Entry 9EHM (electron microscopy, 4.20 A resolution (low resolution: residue-level contacts below are approximate; hydrogen-bond / salt-bridge calls are withheld)); this record covers chains A and C of the 16 polymer chains in the assembly.

# Chain A
Molecule: HIV-1 BG505 SOSIP gp120, Envelope glycoprotein gp120
Source organism: Human immunodeficiency virus 1
UniProt: Q2N0S5 (Q2N0S5_HV1); the construct lacks a stretch of the UniProt sequence and is renumbered around it, so the offset changes along the chain: 33-136 = UniProt 32-135; 145-185 = UniProt 136-176; 187-309 = UniProt 186-308; 312-321 = UniProt 309-318; 2 more segments
Amino-acid sequence (506 residues; row label = number of the first residue in the row; note: 12 numbers in that range are skipped by the numbering (no residue carries them; nothing is unmodelled there); a row labelled like 185A-185I holds insertion residues (185A, then the next letters in order)):
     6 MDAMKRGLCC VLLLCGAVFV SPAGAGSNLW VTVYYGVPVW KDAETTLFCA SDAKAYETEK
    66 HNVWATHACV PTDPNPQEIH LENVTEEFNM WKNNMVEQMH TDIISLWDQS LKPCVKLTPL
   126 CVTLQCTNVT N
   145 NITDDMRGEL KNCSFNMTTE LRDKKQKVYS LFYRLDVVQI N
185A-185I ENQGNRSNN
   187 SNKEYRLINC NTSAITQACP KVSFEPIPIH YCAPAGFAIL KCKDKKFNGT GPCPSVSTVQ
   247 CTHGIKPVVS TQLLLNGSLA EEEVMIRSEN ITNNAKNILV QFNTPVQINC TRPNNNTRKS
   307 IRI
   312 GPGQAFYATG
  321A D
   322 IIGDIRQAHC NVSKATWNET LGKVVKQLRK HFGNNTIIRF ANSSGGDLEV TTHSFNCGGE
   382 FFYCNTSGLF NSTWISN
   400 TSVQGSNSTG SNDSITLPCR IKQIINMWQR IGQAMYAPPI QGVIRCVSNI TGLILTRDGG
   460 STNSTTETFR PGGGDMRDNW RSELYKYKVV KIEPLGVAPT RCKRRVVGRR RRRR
Not modelled in the structure: 6-32, 59-62, 145-151, 185A-185I, 400-410, 506-513
Construct notes: engineered mutation Asn332 (Thr330 in Q2N0S5), Cys501 (Ala498 in Q2N0S5); insertion (509-513)
Disulfides: Cys54-Cys74, Cys119-Cys205, Cys126-Cys196, Cys131-Cys157, Cys218-Cys247, Cys228-Cys239, Cys296-Cys331, Cys378-Cys445, Cys385-Cys418
Covalent attachments: N-acetylglucosamine (NAG) linked to Asn88, Asn133, Asn156, Asn160, Asn197, Asn234, Asn276, Asn295, Asn301, Asn339, Asn363, Asn386, Asn392, Asn448; glycan linked to Asn262, Asn332
What the authors report for this chain:
  - post-translational modification sites: Asn197, Asn276 (citing earlier work)

# Chain C
Molecule: HIV-1 BG505 SOSIP gp120, Envelope glycoprotein gp120
Source organism: Human immunodeficiency virus 1
UniProt: Q2N0S5 (Q2N0S5_HV1); the construct lacks a stretch of the UniProt sequence and is renumbered around it, so the offset changes along the chain: 33-141 = UniProt 32-140; 150-185 = UniProt 141-176; 189-309 = UniProt 188-308; 312-321 = UniProt 309-318; 2 more segments
Amino-acid sequence (506 residues; numbered 6 to 513 plus 12 insertion-coded residues; 14 numbers in that range are skipped by the numbering (no residue carries them; nothing is unmodelled there); the number before each row is that of its first residue; a row labelled like 185A-185K holds insertion residues (185A, then the next letters in order)):
     6 MDAMKRGLCC VLLLCGAVFV SPAGAGSNLW VTVYYGVPVW KDAETTLFCA SDAKAYETEK
    66 HNVWATHACV PTDPNPQEIH LENVTEEFNM WKNNMVEQMH TDIISLWDQS LKPCVKLTPL
   126 CVTLQCTNVT NNITDD
   150 MRGELKNCSF NMTTELRDKK QKVYSLFYRL DVVQIN
185A-185K ENQGNRSNNSN
   189 KEYRLINCNT SAITQACPKV SFEPIPIHYC APAGFAILKC KDKKFNGTGP CPSVSTVQCT
   249 HGIKPVVSTQ LLLNGSLAEE EVMIRSENIT NNAKNILVQF NTPVQINCTR PNNNTRKSIR
   309 I
   312 GPGQAFYATG
  321A D
   322 IIGDIRQAHC NVSKATWNET LGKVVKQLRK HFGNNTIIRF ANSSGGDLEV TTHSFNCGGE
   382 FFYCNTSGLF NSTWISN
   400 TSVQGSNSTG SNDSITLPCR IKQIINMWQR IGQAMYAPPI QGVIRCVSNI TGLILTRDGG
   460 STNSTTETFR PGGGDMRDNW RSELYKYKVV KIEPLGVAPT RCKRRVVGRR RRRR
Not modelled in the structure: 6-35, 60-62, 150-151, 185A-185K, 400-410, 506-513
Construct notes: engineered mutation Asn332 (Thr330 in Q2N0S5), Cys501 (Ala498 in Q2N0S5); insertion (509-513)
Disulfides: Cys54-Cys74, Cys119-Cys205, Cys126-Cys196, Cys131-Cys157, Cys218-Cys247, Cys228-Cys239, Cys378-Cys445
Covalent attachments: N-acetylglucosamine (NAG) linked to Asn88, Asn133, Asn156, Asn160, Asn234, Asn295, Asn301, Asn339, Asn363, Asn386, Ser388, Asn392, Asn448; glycan linked to Asn197, Asn262, Asn276, Asn332
What the authors report for this chain:
  - post-translational modification sites: Asn197, Asn276 (citing earlier work)

# How chain A and chain C interact
Residue-residue contacts - 20 pairs, chain A then chain C:
  Glu164(A) with Cys126(C); Cys196(C)
  Leu165(A) with Cys126(C); Val127(C); Thr128(C); Ile184(C); Arg192(C)
  Arg166(A) with Pro124(C); Cys126(C); Lys169(C)
  Asp167(A) with Val127(C); Thr128(C)
  Lys168(A) with Thr128(C); Glu190(C)
  Arg308(A) with Asn197(C)
  Pro313(A) with Thr123(C); Cys126(C); Cys196(C); Ser199(C); Ala200(C)
Interface residues without a listed pair, chain A (9 interface residues in all): Gly314, Gln315
Interface residues without a listed pair, chain C (15 interface residues in all): Met161, Thr198

# Overview
Chain A and chain C form an interface of 9 and 15 residues respectively. N-acetylglucosamine is covalently
linked to Asn88(A), Asn133(A), Asn156(A), Asn160(A), Asn197(A) and Asn234(A) and 8 more. N-acetylglucosamine
is covalently linked to Asn88(C), Asn133(C), Asn156(C), Asn160(C), Asn234(C) and Asn295(C) and 6 more. From
the paper: modification sites Asn197(A), Asn276(A) and Asn197(C) among others.
Chain A and chain C are both HIV-1 BG505 SOSIP gp120, Envelope glycoprotein gp120 (Human immunodeficiency
virus 1); the structure, Structure of HIV-1 BG505 SOSIP.664 Env trimer in complex with IOMAmin5 and 10-1074
Broadly Neutralizing Antibodies ..., was determined by electron microscopy together with 9EHL from the same
study.
